2VN4 - chain A; structure by X-ray diffraction, 1.85 A resolution.

== Chain A ==
Molecule: Glucoamylase
Source organism: Hypocrea jecorina
Notes: EC 3.2.1.3
Sequence (599 residues; row label = number of the first residue in the row):
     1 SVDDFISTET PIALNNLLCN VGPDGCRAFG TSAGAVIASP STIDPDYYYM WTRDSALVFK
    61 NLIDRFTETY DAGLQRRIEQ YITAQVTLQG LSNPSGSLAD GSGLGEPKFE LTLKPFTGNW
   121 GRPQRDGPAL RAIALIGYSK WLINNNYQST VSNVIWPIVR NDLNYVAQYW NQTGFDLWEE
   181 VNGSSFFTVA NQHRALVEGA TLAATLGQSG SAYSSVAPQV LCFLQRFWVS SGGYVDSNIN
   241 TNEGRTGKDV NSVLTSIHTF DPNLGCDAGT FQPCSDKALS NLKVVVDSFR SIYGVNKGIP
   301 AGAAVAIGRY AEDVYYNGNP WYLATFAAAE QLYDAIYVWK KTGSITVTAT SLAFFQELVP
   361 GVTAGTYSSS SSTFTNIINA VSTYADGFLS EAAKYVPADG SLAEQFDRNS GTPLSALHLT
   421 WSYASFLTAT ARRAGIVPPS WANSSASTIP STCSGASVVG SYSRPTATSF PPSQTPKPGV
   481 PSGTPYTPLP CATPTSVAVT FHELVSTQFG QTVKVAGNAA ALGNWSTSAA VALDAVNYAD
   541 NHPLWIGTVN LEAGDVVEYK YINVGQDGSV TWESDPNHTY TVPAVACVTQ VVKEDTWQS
Cystine bridges: Cys-19/Cys-26, Cys-222/Cys-453, Cys-266/Cys-274, Cys-491/Cys-587
Glycans and other covalent adducts: N-acetylglucosamine (NAG) linked to Asn-171, Asn-524; alpha-D-mannopyranose (MAN) linked to Thr-468, Ser-473, Thr-475, Ser-482, Thr-493, Thr-579, Thr-581, Thr-589

== Overview ==
Alpha-D-mannopyranose is covalently linked to Thr-468, Ser-473, Thr-475, Ser-482, Thr-493 and Thr-579 and 2
more. N-acetylglucosamine is covalently linked to Asn-171 and Asn-524.
Chain A is Glucoamylase (Hypocrea jecorina); the structure, Glycoside Hydrolase Family 15 Glucoamylase from
Hypocrea jecorina, was determined by X-ray diffraction (same publication as 2VN7).
